5L5T - chains T and U of the 28 polymer chains in the assembly; structure by X-ray diffraction, 2.90 A resolution.

[Chain T]
Name: Probable proteasome subunit alpha type-7
Organism: Saccharomyces cerevisiae (strain ATCC 204508 / S288c)
Notes: EC 3.4.25.1
UniProtKB: P21242 (PSA7_YEAST); residues -3 to 284 here correspond to UniProt positions 1-288 (UniProt number = residue number + 4)
Amino-acid sequence (288 residues; row label = number of the first residue in the row; numbers below 1 keep their minus sign (Met-3 is residue -3)):
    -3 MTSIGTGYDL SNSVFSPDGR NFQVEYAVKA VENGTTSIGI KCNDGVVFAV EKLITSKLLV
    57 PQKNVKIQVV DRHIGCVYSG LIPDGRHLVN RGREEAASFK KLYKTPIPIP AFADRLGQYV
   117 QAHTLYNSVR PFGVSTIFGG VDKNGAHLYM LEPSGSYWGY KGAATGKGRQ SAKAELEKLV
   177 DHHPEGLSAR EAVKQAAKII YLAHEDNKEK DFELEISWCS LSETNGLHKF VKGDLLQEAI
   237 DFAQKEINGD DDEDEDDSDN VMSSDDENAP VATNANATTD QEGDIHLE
Not modelled in the structure: -3 to 1, 245-284
UniProt features mapped onto this chain:
  - modified residue: Thr-2 (N-acetylthreonine)

[Chain U]
Name: Proteasome subunit alpha type-1
Organism: Saccharomyces cerevisiae (strain ATCC 204508 / S288c)
Notes: EC 3.4.25.1
UniProtKB: P21243 (PSA1_YEAST); residues -8 to 243 here correspond to UniProt positions 1-252 (UniProt number = residue number + 9)
Amino-acid sequence (252 residues; numbered -8 to 243; the number before each row is that of its first residue; numbers below 1 keep their minus sign (Met-8 is residue -8)):
    -8 MSGAAAASAA GYDRHITIFS PEGRLYQVEY AFKATNQTNI NSLAVRGKDC TVVISQKKVP
    52 DKLLDPTTVS YIFCISRTIG MVVNGPIPDA RNAALRAKAE AAEFRYKYGY DMPCDVLAKR
   112 MANLSQIYTQ RAYMRPLGVI LTFVSVDEEL GPSIYKTDPA GYYVGYKATA TGPKQQEITT
   172 NLENHFKKSK IDHINEESWE KVVEFAITHM IDALGTEFSK NDLEVGVATK DKFFTLSAEN
   232 IEERLVAIAE QD
Not modelled in the structure: -8 to 1, 243

[Interface between chain T and chain U]
Pairs across the interface - 62 pairs, chain T then chain U:
  Thr2(T) - His6(U)
  Gly3(T) - His6(U)
  Tyr4(T) - Arg5(U)
  Tyr4(T) - His6(U)
  Tyr4(T) - Tyr21(U)
  Ser9(T) - Arg126(U)
  Val10(T) - His6(U)
  Val10(T) - Gln18(U)
  Phe11(T) - Gln18(U)  hydrogen bond (backbone-side chain)
  Phe11(T) - Tyr21(U)
  Phe11(T) - Ala22(U)  hydrophobic
  Phe11(T) - Ala25(U)  hydrophobic
  Phe11(T) - Arg126(U)
  Phe11(T) - Pro127(U)
  Phe11(T) - Gly129(U)
  Ser12(T) - Tyr21(U)
  Pro13(T) - Tyr21(U)  hydrophobic
  Pro13(T) - Lys24(U)  hydrogen bond (backbone-side chain)
  Asp14(T) - Lys24(U)
  Gly15(T) - Tyr21(U)
  Gly15(T) - Ala25(U)
  Lys37(T) - Asp56(U)  salt bridge
  Gln114(T) - Arg82(U)  hydrogen bond (side chain-backbone)
  Gln114(T) - Asn83(U)
  Gln114(T) - Leu86(U)
  Gln117(T) - Pro79(U)
  Gln117(T) - Asp80(U)
  Gln117(T) - Asn83(U)  hydrogen bond
  Gln117(T) - Arg126(U)
  Thr120(T) - Arg126(U)  hydrogen bond (backbone-side chain)
  Leu121(T) - Tyr124(U)
  Leu121(T) - Arg126(U)
  Leu121(T) - Leu128(U)  hydrophobic
  Tyr122(T) - Tyr124(U)
  Tyr122(T) - Met125(U)  hydrophobic
  Ser150(T) - Pro79(U)
  Gly151(T) - Pro79(U)
  Ser152(T) - Ile78(U)
  Ser152(T) - Pro79(U)
  Tyr153(T) - Arg82(U)  hydrogen bond (backbone-side chain)
  Trp154(T) - Leu55(U)  hydrophobic
  Trp154(T) - Thr59(U)
  Trp154(T) - Val60(U)  hydrophobic
  Trp154(T) - Ser61(U)
  Trp154(T) - Tyr62(U)
  Trp154(T) - Ile78(U)  hydrophobic
  Trp154(T) - Arg82(U)
  Gly155(T) - Leu55(U)
  Gly155(T) - Asp56(U)  hydrogen bond (backbone-backbone)
  Gly155(T) - Thr59(U)  hydrogen bond (backbone-side chain)
  Tyr156(T) - Leu54(U)
  Tyr156(T) - Leu55(U)  hydrophobic
  Tyr156(T) - Asp56(U)
  Lys157(T) - Lys53(U)
  Lys157(T) - Leu54(U)  hydrogen bond (backbone-backbone)
  Lys157(T) - Leu55(U)
  Gly158(T) - Leu54(U)
  Lys169(T) - Leu54(U)
  Leu172(T) - Leu54(U)  hydrophobic
  Glu173(T) - Lys53(U)  salt bridge
  Glu173(T) - Leu54(U)
  Asp177(T) - Lys53(U)  salt bridge
Other interface residues (no listed pair), chain T (32 interface residues in all): Asp110, Tyr145, Val176
Other interface residues (no listed pair), chain U (29 interface residues in all): Asp52, Pro57

[Summary]
The interface between chain T and chain U involves 32 residues on one side and 29 on the other; the contacts
include 9 hydrogen bonds and 3 salt bridges. Polar pairs include Lys37(T)-Asp56(U), Glu173(T)-Lys53(U) and
Asp177(T)-Lys53(U).
Here chain T is Probable proteasome subunit alpha type-7 and chain U is Proteasome subunit alpha type-1, both
from Saccharomyces cerevisiae (strain ATCC 204508 / S288c). Entry 5L5T (Yeast 20S proteasome with human beta5i
(1-138; V31M) and human beta6 (97-111; 118-133) in complex with ...) was determined by X-ray diffraction
together with 5L52, 5L54, 5L55, 5L5A, 5L5B, 5L5D and 30 further entries from the same study.
